6AGM - chain A; structure by X-ray diffraction, 2.00 A resolution.

[Chain A]
Molecule: Phospho-2-dehydro-3-deoxyheptonate aldolase, Tyr-sensitive
Organism: Escherichia coli (strain K12)
Notes: EC 2.5.1.54
UniProt: P00888 (AROF_ECOLI); numbering as in UniProt (aligned over 1-355)
Amino-acid sequence (355 residues; each row starts with the number of its first residue):
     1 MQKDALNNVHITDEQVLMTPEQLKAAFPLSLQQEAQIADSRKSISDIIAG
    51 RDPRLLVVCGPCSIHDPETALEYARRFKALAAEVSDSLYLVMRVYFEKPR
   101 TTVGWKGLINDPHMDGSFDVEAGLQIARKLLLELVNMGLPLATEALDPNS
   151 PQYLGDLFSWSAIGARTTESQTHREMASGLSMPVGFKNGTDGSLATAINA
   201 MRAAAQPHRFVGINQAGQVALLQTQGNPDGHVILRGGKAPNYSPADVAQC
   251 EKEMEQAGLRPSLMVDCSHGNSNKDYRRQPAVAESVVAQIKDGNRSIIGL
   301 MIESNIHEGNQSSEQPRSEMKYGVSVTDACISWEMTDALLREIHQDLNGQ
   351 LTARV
Not modelled in the structure: 1-3, 310-327
Cystine bridges: Cys62-Cys330
Small-molecule neighbours: tyrosine (TYR): Pro148, Pro151, Gln152, Met176, Gly179, Leu180, Ser181, Phe210, Gly212, Ile213, Leu222

[Summary]
Ligands of chain A: tyrosine.
Chain A is Phospho-2-dehydro-3-deoxyheptonate aldolase, Tyr-sensitive (Escherichia coli (strain K12)); the
structure, Molecular basis for feedback inhibition of tyrosine-regulated
3-deoxy-d-arabino-heptulosonate-7-phosphate synthase from Escherichia coli, was determined by X-ray
diffraction (same publication as 6AGL).
